PDB entry 6ALO | X-ray diffraction, 1.79 A resolution | chain A

Chain A:
Protein: Alpha-ketoglutarate-dependent L-arginine hydroxylase
Source organism: Streptomyces vinaceus
Notes: EC 1.14.11.41
Reference sequence: Q6WZB0 (ARGHX_STRVI); numbering as in UniProt (aligned over 1-358)
Sequence (394 residues; row label = number of the first residue in the row; numbers below 1 keep their minus sign (Met-35 is residue -35)):
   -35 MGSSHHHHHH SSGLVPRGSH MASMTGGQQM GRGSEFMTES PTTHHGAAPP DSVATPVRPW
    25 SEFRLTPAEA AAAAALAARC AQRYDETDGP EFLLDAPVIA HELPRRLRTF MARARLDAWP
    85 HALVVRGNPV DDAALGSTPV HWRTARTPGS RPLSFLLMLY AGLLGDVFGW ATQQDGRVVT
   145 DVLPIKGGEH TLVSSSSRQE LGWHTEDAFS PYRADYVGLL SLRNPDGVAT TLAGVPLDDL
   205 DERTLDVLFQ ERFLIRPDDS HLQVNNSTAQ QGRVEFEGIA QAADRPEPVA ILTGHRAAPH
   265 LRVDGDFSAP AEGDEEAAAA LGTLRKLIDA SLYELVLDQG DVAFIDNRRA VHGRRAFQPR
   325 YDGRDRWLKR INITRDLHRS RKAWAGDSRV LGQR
Unresolved in the structure: -35 to 21
Differences from the reference sequence: initiating methionine (-35); expression tag (-34 to 0)
Curated features (UniProtKB/Swiss-Prot):
  - binding site (L-arginine): Leu156 to Ser158, Asp268 to Asp270, Arg334
  - binding site (Fe cation): His168, Glu170, His316
  - binding site (2-oxoglutarate): Thr194, Arg330, Arg334
Ion coordination: Fe2+: His168, Glu170, His316 (together with 4-peroxy-4-oxobutanoic acid)
Residues lining bound ligands:
  - arginine (ARG): Gln137, Leu156, Val157, Ser158, Leu165, Gly166, Trp167, His168, Glu170, Asp222, Ser224, Asp268, Asp270, Phe271, Arg334
  - 4-peroxy-4-oxobutanoic acid (OKG): Val146, Ser158, Leu165, His168, Glu170, Leu183, Thr194, His316, Gly317, Arg318, Arg330, Leu332, Arg334
From the paper describing this entry:
  - conformationally variable residues (order/disorder transition): Gln137, Arg334
  - binding site for 4-peroxy-4-oxobutanoic acid: Arg334
  - catalytic residues: Arg334 (proposed by the authors, not directly observed)

Summary:
Ligands of chain A: arginine and 4-peroxy-4-oxobutanoic acid. His168, Glu170 and His316 form the Fe2+ site.
UniProt lists 7 L-arginine-binding residues, 3 Fe cation-binding residues and 3 residues binding
2-oxoglutarate. The paper reports the catalytic residue Arg334; a binding site for 4-peroxy-4-oxobutanoic acid
at Arg334.
Chain A is Alpha-ketoglutarate-dependent L-arginine hydroxylase (Streptomyces vinaceus); the structure, VioC
L-arginine hydroxylase bound to Fe(II), L-arginine, and a peroxysuccinate intermediate, was determined by
X-ray diffraction (same publication as 6ALM, 6ALN, 6ALP, 6ALQ and 6ALR).
